Entry 1BRL (X-ray diffraction, 2.40 A resolution); this record covers chains A and B.

== Chain A ==
Protein: Bacterial luciferase
Source organism: Vibrio harveyi
Notes: EC 1.14.14.3
UniProt: P07740 (LUXA_VIBHA); residue numbers follow UniProt; this construct covers 1-355
Amino-acid sequence (355 residues; row label = number of the first residue in the row):
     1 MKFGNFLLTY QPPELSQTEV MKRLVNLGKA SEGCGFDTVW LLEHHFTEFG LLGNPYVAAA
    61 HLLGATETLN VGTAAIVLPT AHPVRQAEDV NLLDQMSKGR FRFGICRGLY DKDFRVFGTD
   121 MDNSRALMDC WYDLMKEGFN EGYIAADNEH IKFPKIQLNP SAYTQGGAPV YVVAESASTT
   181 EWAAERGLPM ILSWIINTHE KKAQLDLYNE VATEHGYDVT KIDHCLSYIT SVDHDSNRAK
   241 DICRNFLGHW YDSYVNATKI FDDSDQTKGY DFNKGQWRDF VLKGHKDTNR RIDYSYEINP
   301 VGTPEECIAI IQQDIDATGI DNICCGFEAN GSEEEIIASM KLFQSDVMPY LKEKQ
Disordered / not traced: 272-286

== Chain B ==
Protein: Bacterial luciferase
Source organism: Vibrio harveyi
Notes: EC 1.14.14.3
UniProt: P07739 (LUXB_VIBHA); residues 1-324 here = UniProt positions 1-324
Amino-acid sequence (324 residues; each row starts with the number of its first residue):
     1 MKFGLFFLNF MNSKRSSDQV IEEMLDTAHY VDQLKFDTLA VYENHFSNNG VVGAPLTVAG
    61 FLLGMTKNAK VASLNHVITT HHPVRVAEEA CLLDQMSEGR FAFGFSDCEK SADMRFFNRP
   121 TDSQFQLFSE CHKIINDAFT TGYCHPNNDF YSFPKISVNP HAFTEGGPAQ FVNATSKEVV
   181 EWAAKLGLPL VFRWDDSNAQ RKEYAGLYHE VAQAHGVDVS QVRHKLTLLV NQNVDGEAAR
   241 AEARVYLEEF VRESYSNTDF EQKMGELLSE NAIGTYEEST QAARVAIECC GAADLLMSFE
   301 SMEDKAQQRA VIDVVNANIV KYHS
Disordered / not traced: 320-324

== How chain A and chain B interact ==
Contacting residue pairs (71):
  Gln17(A) - Asn159(B)  hydrogen bond
  Gln17(A) - Pro160(B)
  Gln17(A) - His161(B)  hydrogen bond (side chain-backbone)
  Thr18(A) - Gln95(B)  hydrogen bond
  Met21(A) - Leu92(B)  hydrophobic
  Met21(A) - Gln95(B)
  Met21(A) - Pro160(B)  hydrophobic
  Val25(A) - Met96(B)  hydrophobic
  His45(A) - Glu88(B)  salt bridge
  Phe46(A) - Glu88(B)
  Phe46(A) - Ser157(B)
  Phe46(A) - Asn159(B)
  Thr47(A) - Asn159(B)
  Leu51(A) - Asn159(B)
  Leu51(A) - Pro160(B)
  Gly53(A) - Arg85(B)
  Asn54(A) - Arg85(B)
  Asn54(A) - Glu88(B)
  Asn54(A) - Glu89(B)
  Asn54(A) - Leu92(B)
  Val57(A) - Thr57(B)
  Val57(A) - Glu89(B)
  Val57(A) - Leu92(B)  hydrophobic
  Val57(A) - Leu93(B)  hydrophobic
  Ala58(A) - Met96(B)  hydrophobic
  Ala60(A) - Thr57(B)
  Ala60(A) - Gly60(B)
  Ala60(A) - Phe61(B)
  His61(A) - Gly60(B)  hydrogen bond (side chain-backbone)
  His61(A) - Leu63(B)
  His61(A) - Gly64(B)  hydrogen bond (side chain-backbone)
  His61(A) - Met96(B)
  Leu63(A) - Phe61(B)
  Gly64(A) - Phe61(B)
  Ala65(A) - Gly64(B)
  Thr80(A) - Arg85(B)  hydrogen bond
  Ala81(A) - Arg85(B)
  His82(A) - Phe117(B)
  Val84(A) - Phe46(B)  hydrophobic
  Arg85(A) - Thr80(B)  hydrogen bond (side chain-backbone)
  Arg85(A) - His81(B)
  Arg85(A) - Phe117(B)
  Glu88(A) - His45(B)  salt bridge
  Glu88(A) - Gly53(B)
  Asp89(A) - Ala54(B)
  Asp89(A) - Thr57(B)  hydrogen bond
  Gln95(A) - Asp18(B)
  Met96(A) - Ile21(B)  hydrophobic
  Met96(A) - Leu25(B)
  Met96(A) - Thr57(B)
  Met96(A) - Phe61(B)  hydrophobic
  Val116(A) - His82(B)
  Val116(A) - Phe153(B)  hydrophobic
  Phe117(A) - Arg85(B)
  Phe117(A) - Glu88(B)
  Phe153(A) - Phe116(B)  hydrophobic
  Pro154(A) - Phe116(B)
  Ile156(A) - Phe46(B)  hydrophobic
  Ile156(A) - Phe116(B)  hydrophobic
  Gln157(A) - Phe46(B)
  Gln157(A) - Asn48(B)
  Asn159(A) - Ser47(B)
  Asn159(A) - Val51(B)
  Pro160(A) - Ser17(B)
  Pro160(A) - Ile21(B)  hydrophobic
  Pro160(A) - Val51(B)
  Ser161(A) - Ser17(B)  hydrogen bond (backbone-side chain)
  Ile260(A) - Pro154(B)  hydrophobic
  Asp265(A) - Ser152(B)
  Asp265(A) - Pro154(B)
  Tyr270(A) - Asp149(B)  hydrogen bond (side chain-backbone)
Interface residues without a listed pair, chain A (48 interface residues in all): Lys22, Leu24, Glu43, Gly50, Leu52, Tyr56, Leu92, Leu93, Ser97, Arg115
Interface residues without a listed pair, chain B (48 interface residues in all): Met11, Glu43, Gly50, Leu56, Val58, Met65, Val77, Val84, Glu98, Lys155, Ile156, Phe163

== In short ==
Chain A and chain B each contribute 48 residues to their interface, with 10 hydrogen bonds and 2 salt bridges.
Polar pairs include His45(A)-Glu88(B), Glu88(A)-His45(B) and Gln17(A)-Asn159(B).
Here chain A is Bacterial luciferase and chain B is Bacterial luciferase, both from Vibrio harveyi. Entry 1BRL
(Three-dimensional structure of bacterial luciferase from vibrio harveyi at 2.4 angstroms resolution) was
determined by X-ray diffraction.
